2GIC - chains R and A of the 6 polymer chains in the assembly; structure by X-ray diffraction, 2.92 A resolution.

Chain R:
Molecule: 45-nt RNA strand
Sequence (45 nucleotides; each row starts with the number of its first residue):
     1 UUUUUUUUUU UUUUUUUUUU UUUUUUUUUU UUUUUUUUUU UUUUU
Glycans and other covalent adducts: covalent link U1-U45

Chain A:
Protein: Nucleocapsid protein
From: Vesicular stomatitis Indiana virus
Reference sequence: P03521 (NCAP_VSVSJ); residues 1-422 here = UniProt positions 1-422
Amino-acid sequence (422 residues; each row starts with the number of its first residue):
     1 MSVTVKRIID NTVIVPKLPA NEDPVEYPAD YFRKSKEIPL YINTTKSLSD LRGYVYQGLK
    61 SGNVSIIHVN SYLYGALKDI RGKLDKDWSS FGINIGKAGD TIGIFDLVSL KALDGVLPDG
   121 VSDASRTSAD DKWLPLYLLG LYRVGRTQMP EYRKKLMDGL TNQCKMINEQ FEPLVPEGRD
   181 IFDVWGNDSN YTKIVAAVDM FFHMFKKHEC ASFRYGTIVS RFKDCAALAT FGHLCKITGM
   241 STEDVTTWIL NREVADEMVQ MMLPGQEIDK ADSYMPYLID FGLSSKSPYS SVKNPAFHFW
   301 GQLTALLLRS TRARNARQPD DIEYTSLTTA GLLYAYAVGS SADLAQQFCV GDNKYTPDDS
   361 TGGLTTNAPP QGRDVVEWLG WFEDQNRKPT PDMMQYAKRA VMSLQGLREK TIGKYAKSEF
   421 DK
Unresolved in the structure: 1

Chain R / chain A interface:
Pairs across the interface - 30 pairs, chain R then chain A:
  U29(R) - Lys286(A)  salt bridge to the phosphate
  U30(R) - Arg146(A)  sugar contact
  U30(R) - Asp224(A)  phosphate contact
  U30(R) - Ile279(A)  phosphate contact
  U30(R) - Ser285(A)  phosphate contact
  U30(R) - Val292(A)  base contact
  U31(R) - Asp224(A)  phosphate contact
  U31(R) - Cys225(A)  hydrogen bond to the phosphate
  U31(R) - Ala226(A)  hydrogen bond to the phosphate
  U31(R) - Ser290(A)  phosphate contact
  U31(R) - Ser291(A)  hydrogen bond to the phosphate
  U31(R) - Val292(A)  phosphate contact
  U31(R) - Arg317(A)  hydrogen bond to the phosphate
  U32(R) - Ala226(A)  phosphate contact
  U32(R) - Arg312(A)  hydrogen bond to the base
  U32(R) - Arg317(A)  salt bridge to the phosphate
  U33(R) - Met149(A)  sugar contact
  U33(R) - Glu151(A)  sugar contact
  U33(R) - Arg408(A)  base contact
  U34(R) - Glu151(A)  phosphate contact
  U34(R) - Arg408(A)  salt bridge to the phosphate
  U35(R) - Arg143(A)  salt bridge to the phosphate
  U35(R) - Glu151(A)  phosphate contact
  U35(R) - Lys154(A)  salt bridge to the phosphate
  U35(R) - Lys155(A)  salt bridge to the phosphate
  U35(R) - Val219(A)  base contact
  U36(R) - Arg143(A)  salt bridge to the phosphate
  U36(R) - Ile218(A)  base contact
  U37(R) - Tyr215(A)  hydrogen bond to the sugar
  U37(R) - Ile218(A)  phosphate contact
Other interface residues (no listed pair), chain R (10 interface residues in all): U28
Other interface residues (no listed pair), chain A (27 interface residues in all): Asp158, Arg179, Ala211, Arg214, His298, Asn315

Overview:
10 residues of chain R face 27 of chain A across their interface, with 6 hydrogen bonds and 7 salt bridges.
Among the polar pairs are U32(R)-Arg312(A), U37(R)-Tyr215(A) and U31(R)-Cys225(A).
Here chain R is a 45-nt RNA strand and chain A is Nucleocapsid protein (Vesicular stomatitis Indiana virus).
Entry 2GIC (Crystal Structure of a vesicular stomatitis virus nucleocapsid-RNA complex) was determined by
X-ray diffraction.
